Entry 3S4Z (X-ray diffraction, 7.80 A resolution (low resolution: residue-level contacts below are approximate; hydrogen-bond / salt-bridge calls are withheld)); this record covers chain A.

== Chain A ==
Name: DNA repair 1
Source organism: Mus musculus
UniProtKB: Q8K368 (FANCI_MOUSE); residues 1-1302 here = UniProt positions 1-1302
Chain sequence (1308 residues; numbered 1 to 1308; the number before each row is that of its first residue):
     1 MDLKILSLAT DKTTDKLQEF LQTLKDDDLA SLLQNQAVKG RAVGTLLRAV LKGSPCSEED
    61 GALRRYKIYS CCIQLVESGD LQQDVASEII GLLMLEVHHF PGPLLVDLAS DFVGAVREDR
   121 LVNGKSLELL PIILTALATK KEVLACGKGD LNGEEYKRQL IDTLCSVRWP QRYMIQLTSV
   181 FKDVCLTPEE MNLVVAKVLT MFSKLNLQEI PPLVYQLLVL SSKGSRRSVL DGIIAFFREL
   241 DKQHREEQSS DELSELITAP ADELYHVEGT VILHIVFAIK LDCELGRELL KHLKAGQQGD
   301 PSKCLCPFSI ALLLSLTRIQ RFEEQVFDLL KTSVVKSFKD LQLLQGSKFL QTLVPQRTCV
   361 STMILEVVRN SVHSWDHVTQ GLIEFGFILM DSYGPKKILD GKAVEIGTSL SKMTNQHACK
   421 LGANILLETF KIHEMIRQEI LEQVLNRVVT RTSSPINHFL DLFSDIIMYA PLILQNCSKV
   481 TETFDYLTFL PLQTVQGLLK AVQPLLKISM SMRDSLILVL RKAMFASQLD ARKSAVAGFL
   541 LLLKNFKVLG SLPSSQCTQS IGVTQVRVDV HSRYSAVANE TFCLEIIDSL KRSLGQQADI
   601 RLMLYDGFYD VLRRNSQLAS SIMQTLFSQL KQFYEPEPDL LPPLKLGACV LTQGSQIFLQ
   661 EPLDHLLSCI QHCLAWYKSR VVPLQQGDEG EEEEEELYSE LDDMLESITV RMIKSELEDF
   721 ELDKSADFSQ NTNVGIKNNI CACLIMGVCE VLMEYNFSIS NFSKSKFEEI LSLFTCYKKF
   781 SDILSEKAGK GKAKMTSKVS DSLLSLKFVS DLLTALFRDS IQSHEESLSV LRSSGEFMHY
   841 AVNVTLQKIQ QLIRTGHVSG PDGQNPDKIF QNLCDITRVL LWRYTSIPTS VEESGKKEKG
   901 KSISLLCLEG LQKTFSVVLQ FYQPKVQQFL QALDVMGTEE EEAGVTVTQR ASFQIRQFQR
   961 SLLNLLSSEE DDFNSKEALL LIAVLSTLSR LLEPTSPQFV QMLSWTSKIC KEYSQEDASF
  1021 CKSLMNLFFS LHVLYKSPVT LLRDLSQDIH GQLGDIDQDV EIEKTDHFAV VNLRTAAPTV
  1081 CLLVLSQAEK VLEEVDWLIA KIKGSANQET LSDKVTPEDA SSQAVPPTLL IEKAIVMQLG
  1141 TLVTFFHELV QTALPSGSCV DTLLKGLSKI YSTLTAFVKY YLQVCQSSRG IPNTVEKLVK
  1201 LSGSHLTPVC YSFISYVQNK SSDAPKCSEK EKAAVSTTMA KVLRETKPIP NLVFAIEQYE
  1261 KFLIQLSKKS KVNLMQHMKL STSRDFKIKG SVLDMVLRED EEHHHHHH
Unresolved in the structure: 251-257, 402-410, 554-562, 684-691, 715-730, 785-797, 887-901, 935-944, 1036-1038, 1057-1069, 1107-1126, 1189, 1223-1247, 1281-1308
Construct notes: expression tag (1303-1308)
Swiss-Prot annotation at these positions:
  - modified residue: Ser555 (Phosphoserine), Thr558 (Phosphothreonine), Ser729 (Phosphoserine), Thr948 (Phosphothreonine), Ser1122 (Phosphoserine)
  - cross-link: Lys522 (Glycyl lysine isopeptide (Lys-Gly) (interchain with G-Cter in ubiquitin))
What the authors report for this chain:
  - post-translational modification sites: Lys522 (citing earlier work)
  - post-translational modification sites: Ser555, Thr558, Thr564 (by similarity / conservation)

== In short ==
From the paper: modification sites Lys522, Ser555 and Thr558 among others.
Chain A is DNA repair 1 (Mus musculus); the structure, Structure of a Y DNA-FANCI complex, was determined by
X-ray diffraction together with 3S4W and 3S51 from the same study.
